PDB entry 8TGO | X-ray diffraction, 5.75 A resolution (low resolution: residue-level contacts below are approximate; hydrogen-bond / salt-bridge calls are withheld) | chains B and G of the 15 polymer chains in the assembly

Chain B:
Molecule: Envelope glycoprotein gp41
Source organism: Human immunodeficiency virus 1
Reference sequence: Q2N0S6 (Q2N0S6_9HIV1); residues 512-664 here correspond to UniProt positions 509-661 (UniProt number = residue number - 3)
Chain sequence (164 residues; each row starts with the number of its first residue):
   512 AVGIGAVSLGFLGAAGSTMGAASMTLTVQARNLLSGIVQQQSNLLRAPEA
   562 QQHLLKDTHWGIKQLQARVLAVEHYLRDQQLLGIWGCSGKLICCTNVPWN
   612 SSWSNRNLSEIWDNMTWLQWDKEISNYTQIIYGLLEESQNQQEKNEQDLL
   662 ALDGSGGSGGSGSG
Unresolved in the structure: 512-518, 550-571, 664-675
Construct notes: conflict Ser519 (Phe516 in Q2N0S6), Pro559 (Ile556 in Q2N0S6), Asp568 (Leu565 in Q2N0S6), His570 (Val567 in Q2N0S6), His585 (Arg582 in Q2N0S6), Cys605 (Thr602 in Q2N0S6); expression tag (665-675)
Disulfides: Cys598-Cys604
Covalently attached groups: N-acetylglucosamine (NAG) linked to Asn611, Asn625, Asn637

Chain G:
Molecule: Envelope glycoprotein gp120
Source organism: Human immunodeficiency virus 1
Reference sequence: Q2N0S6 (Q2N0S6_9HIV1); the construct lacks a stretch of the UniProt sequence and is renumbered around it, so the offset changes along the chain: 31-141 = UniProt 30-140; 150-185 = UniProt 141-176; 188-309 = UniProt 187-308; 312-321 = UniProt 309-318; 2 more segments
Chain sequence (490 residues; row label = number of the first residue in the row; note: 13 numbers in that range are skipped by the numbering (no residue carries them; nothing is unmodelled there); a row labelled like 185A-185J holds insertion residues (185A, then the next letters in order)):
    31 AENLWVTVYYGVPVWKDAETTLFCASDAKAYETKKHNVWATHACVPTDPN
    81 PQEIHLENVTEEFNMWKNNMVEQMHEDIISLWDQSLKPCVKLTPLCVTLQ
   131 CTNVTNNITDD
   150 MRGELKNCSFNMTTELRDKKQKVYSLFYRLDVVQIN
185A-185J ENQGNRSNNS
   188 NKEYRLINCNTSAITQACPKVSFEPIPIHYCAPAGFAILKCKDKKFNGTG
   238 PCPSVSTVQCTHGIKPVVSTQLLLNGSLAEEEVIIRSENITNNAKNILVQ
   288 LNTPVQINCTRPNNNTVKSIRI
   312 GPGQWFYYTG
  321A D
   322 IIGDIRQAHCNVSKATWNETLGKVVKQLRKHFGNNTIIRFANSSGGDLEV
   372 TTHSFNCGGEFFYCNTSGLFNSTWISN
   400 TSVQGSNSTGSNDSITLPCRIKQIINMWQRIGQAMYAPPIQGVIRCVSNI
   450 TGLILTRDGGSTNSTTETFRPGGGDMRDNWRSELYKYKVVKIEPLGVAPT
   500 KCKRRVVGGGSGGGGSGGGGSGG
Unresolved in the structure: 31, 61-64, 185A-185J, 400-411, 459-464, 505-522
Construct notes: conflict Lys64 (Glu63 in Q2N0S6), Glu106 (Thr105 in Q2N0S6), Ile271 (Met270 in Q2N0S6), Leu288 (Phe287 in Q2N0S6), Val304 (Arg303 in Q2N0S6), Trp316 (Ala313 in Q2N0S6), Tyr319 (Ala316 in Q2N0S6), Asn332 (Thr330 in Q2N0S6), Lys500 (Arg497 in Q2N0S6), Cys501 (Ala498 in Q2N0S6); expression tag (508-522)
Disulfides: Cys54-Cys74, Cys119-Cys205, Cys126-Cys196, Cys131-Cys157, Cys218-Cys247, Cys228-Cys239, Cys296-Cys331, Cys378-Cys445, Cys385-Cys418
Covalently attached groups: glycan linked to Asn88, Asn332; N-acetylglucosamine (NAG) linked to Asn133, Asn156, Asn160, Asn197, Asn234, Asn262, Asn276, Asn295, Asn301, Asn355, Asn386, Asn392, Asn448

Interface between chain B and chain G:
Inter-chain disulfides: Cys605(B)-Cys501(G)
Residue-residue contacts - 83 pairs, chain B then chain G:
  Leu523(B) - Pro43(G)
  Leu523(B) - Leu86(G)
  Leu523(B) - Ile491(G)
  Ala525(B) - Pro43(G)
  Ala526(B) - Pro43(G)
  Ala526(B) - Trp45(G)
  Ala526(B) - Val89(G)
  Gly527(B) - Glu87(G)
  Gly527(B) - Asn88(G)
  Gly527(B) - Val89(G)
  Met530(B) - Ala497(G)
  Ala533(B) - Pro43(G)
  Ser534(B) - Tyr39(G)
  Leu537(B) - Tyr39(G)
  Leu537(B) - Tyr40(G)
  Leu537(B) - Gly41(G)
  Gln540(B) - Gly41(G)
  Ala541(B) - Tyr40(G)
  Leu544(B) - Tyr40(G)
  Leu544(B) - Ala221(G)
  Leu544(B) - Pro493(G)
  Ser546(B) - Ala221(G)
  Val549(B) - Pro220(G)
  Val549(B) - Ala221(G)
  Lys574(B) - Thr51(G)
  Lys574(B) - Leu52(G)
  Lys574(B) - Phe53(G)
  Ala578(B) - Thr51(G)
  Ala578(B) - Pro220(G)
  Ala582(B) - Ala221(G)
  Tyr586(B) - Tyr40(G)
  Arg588(B) - Glu492(G)
  Asp589(B) - Tyr40(G)
  Asp589(B) - Pro493(G)
  Asp589(B) - Leu494(G)
  Gln590(B) - Tyr40(G)
  Leu593(B) - Tyr40(G)
  Leu593(B) - Leu494(G)
  Trp596(B) - Arg503(G)
  Gly597(B) - Arg503(G)
  Cys598(B) - Arg503(G)
  Leu602(B) - Val38(G)
  Leu602(B) - Tyr39(G)
  Leu602(B) - Tyr40(G)
  Ile603(B) - Thr37(G)
  Ile603(B) - Val38(G)
  Ile603(B) - Tyr39(G)
  Cys604(B) - Thr37(G)
  Cys604(B) - Val38(G)
  Cys605(B) - Val36(G)
  Cys605(B) - Cys501(G)  disulfide
  Cys605(B) - Lys502(G)
  Cys605(B) - Arg503(G)
  Thr606(B) - Trp35(G)
  Thr606(B) - Val36(G)
  Thr606(B) - Arg503(G)
  Asn607(B) - Trp35(G)
  Asn607(B) - Lys502(G)
  Val608(B) - Trp35(G)
  Val608(B) - Val36(G)
  Pro609(B) - Leu34(G)
  Trp610(B) - Leu34(G)
  Trp610(B) - Val36(G)
  Trp610(B) - Pro498(G)
  Leu619(B) - Leu34(G)
  Leu619(B) - Pro498(G)
  Leu619(B) - Lys500(G)
  Trp623(B) - Tyr39(G)
  Trp623(B) - Ala497(G)
  Trp623(B) - Pro498(G)
  Trp623(B) - Thr499(G)
  Trp628(B) - Tyr39(G)
  Trp628(B) - Val42(G)
  Trp628(B) - Pro43(G)
  Trp628(B) - Gly495(G)
  Leu629(B) - Pro43(G)
  Leu629(B) - Val44(G)
  Leu629(B) - Trp45(G)
  Trp631(B) - Val496(G)
  Asp632(B) - Val44(G)
  Asp632(B) - Lys46(G)
  Gln650(B) - Arg503(G)
  Gln653(B) - Arg503(G)
Also at the interface, not in a pair above, chain B (46 interface residues in all): Leu520, Phe522, Asn543, Leu545, Ile622
Also at the interface, not in a pair above, chain G (38 interface residues in all): Ile84, Gln103, Gly222

Overview:
46 residues of chain B face 38 of chain G across their interface, with 1 disulfide bond. Covalently linked
N-acetylglucosamine: at Asn611(B), Asn625(B) and Asn637(B). N-acetylglucosamine is covalently linked to
Asn133(G), Asn156(G), Asn160(G), Asn197(G), Asn234(G) and Asn262(G) and 7 more.
Chain B is Envelope glycoprotein gp41 and chain G is Envelope glycoprotein gp120, both from Human
immunodeficiency virus 1; the structure, Crystal structure of the BG505 triple tandem trimer gp140 HIV-1 Env
in complex with PGT124 and ..., was determined by X-ray diffraction.
